PDB entry 2YEY | X-ray diffraction, 4.50 A resolution (low resolution: residue-level contacts below are approximate; hydrogen-bond / salt-bridge calls are withheld) | chains C and N of the 14 polymer chains in the assembly

# Chain C (and N)
Protein: 60 kDa chaperonin
From: Escherichia coli
Notes: chain N of this document is another copy of the same molecule, construct and numbering; everything in this record applies to it too
Reference sequence: P0A6F5 (CH60_ECOLI); residues 2-525 here = UniProt positions 2-525
Chain sequence (524 residues; each row starts with the number of its first residue):
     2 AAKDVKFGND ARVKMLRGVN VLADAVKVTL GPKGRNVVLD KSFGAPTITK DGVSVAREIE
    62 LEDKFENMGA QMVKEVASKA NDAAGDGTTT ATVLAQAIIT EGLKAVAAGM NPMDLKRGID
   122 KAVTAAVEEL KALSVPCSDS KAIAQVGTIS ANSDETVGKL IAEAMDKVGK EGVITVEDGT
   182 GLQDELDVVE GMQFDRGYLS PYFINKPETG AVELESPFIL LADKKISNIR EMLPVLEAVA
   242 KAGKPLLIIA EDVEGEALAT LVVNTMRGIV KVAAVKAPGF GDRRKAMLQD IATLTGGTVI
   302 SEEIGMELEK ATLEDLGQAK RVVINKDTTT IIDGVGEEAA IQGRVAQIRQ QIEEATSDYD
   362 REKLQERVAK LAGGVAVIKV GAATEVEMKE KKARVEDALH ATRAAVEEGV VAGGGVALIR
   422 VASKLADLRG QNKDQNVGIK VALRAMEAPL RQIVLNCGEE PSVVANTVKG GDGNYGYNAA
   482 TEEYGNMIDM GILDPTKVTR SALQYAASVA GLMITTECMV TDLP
Construct notes: engineered mutation Lys-434 (Glu in P0A6F5)

# How chain C and chain N interact
Contacting residue pairs (4; chain C residue first):
  Lys-105(C) / Ala-109(N)
  Ala-109(C) / Lys-105(N)
  Ala-109(C) / Ala-109(N)
  Lys-434(C) / Lys-434(N)
Other interface residues (no listed pair), chain C (6 interface residues in all): Glu-102, Ala-108, Gly-110
Other interface residues (no listed pair), chain N (4 interface residues in all): Glu-102

# Summary
6 residues of chain C and 4 residues of chain N are in contact.
Chain C and chain N are both 60 kDa chaperonin (Escherichia coli); the structure, Crystal structure of the
allosteric-defective chaperonin GroEL E434K mutant, was determined by X-ray diffraction (same publication as
2EU1).
